3DHW - chains C and D of the 4 polymer chains in the assembly; structure by X-ray diffraction, 3.70 A resolution.

== Chain C (and D) ==
Protein: Methionine import ATP-binding protein metN
Source organism: Escherichia coli
Notes: EC 3.6.3.-; chain D of this document is another copy of the same molecule, construct and numbering; everything in this record applies to it too
UniProtKB: P30750 (METN_ECOLI); residue numbers follow UniProt; this construct covers 1-343
Chain sequence (343 residues; each row starts with the number of its first residue):
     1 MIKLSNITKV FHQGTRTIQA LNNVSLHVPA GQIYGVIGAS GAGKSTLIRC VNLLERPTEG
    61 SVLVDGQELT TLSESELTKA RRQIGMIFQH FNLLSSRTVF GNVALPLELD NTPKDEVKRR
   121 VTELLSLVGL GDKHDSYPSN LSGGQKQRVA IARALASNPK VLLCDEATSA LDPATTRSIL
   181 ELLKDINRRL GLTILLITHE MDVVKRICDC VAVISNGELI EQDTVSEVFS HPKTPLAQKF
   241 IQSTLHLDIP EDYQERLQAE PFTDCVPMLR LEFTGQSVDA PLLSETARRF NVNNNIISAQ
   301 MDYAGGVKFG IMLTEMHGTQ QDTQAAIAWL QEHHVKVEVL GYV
UniProt features mapped onto this chain:
  - binding site (ATP): Ser-40 to Thr-46
  - binding site (L-methionine): Val-278 to Leu-283, Asn-295, Ile-296
  - mutagenesis: Glu-166 (E166Q: Exhibits little ATPase activity), Asn-295 (N295A: Reduces the binding of L-methionine to undetectable levels)
What the authors report for this chain:
  - mutagenesis - E166Q: decreased catalytic activity

== Chain C / chain D interface ==
Contacting residue pairs (62):
  Arg-177(C) / Asp-248(D)  salt bridge
  Arg-177(C) / Glu-251(D)  salt bridge
  Arg-206(C) / Glu-251(D)  salt bridge
  Gln-242(C) / Ile-241(D)
  Ser-243(C) / Ile-241(D)
  Ser-243(C) / Thr-244(D)
  Ser-243(C) / Leu-245(D)
  Ser-243(C) / Ala-299(D)
  Ser-243(C) / Gln-300(D)
  Thr-244(C) / Gln-300(D)
  His-246(C) / Asp-202(D)  salt bridge
  His-246(C) / Phe-240(D)
  His-246(C) / Ile-241(D)
  His-246(C) / Gln-300(D)
  Leu-247(C) / Gln-300(D)  hydrogen bond (backbone-side chain)
  Leu-247(C) / Met-301(D)
  Ile-249(C) / Arg-177(D)
  Ile-249(C) / Arg-206(D)
  Glu-251(C) / Arg-177(D)
  Glu-251(C) / Glu-181(D)
  Glu-251(C) / Arg-206(D)  salt bridge
  Asp-252(C) / Glu-181(D)
  Asp-252(C) / Tyr-303(D)
  Tyr-253(C) / Tyr-303(D)
  Val-278(C) / Arg-256(D)
  Val-278(C) / Asn-295(D)  hydrogen bond (backbone-side chain)
  Ala-280(C) / Asn-295(D)
  Pro-281(C) / Asn-295(D)
  Ser-284(C) / Ala-287(D)
  Ser-284(C) / Asn-293(D)
  Ser-284(C) / Asn-294(D)  hydrogen bond (side chain-backbone)
  Ala-287(C) / Arg-288(D)
  Arg-288(C) / Ala-287(D)  hydrogen bond (side chain-backbone)
  Arg-288(C) / Arg-288(D)
  Arg-288(C) / Val-292(D)  hydrogen bond (side chain-backbone)
  Arg-288(C) / Asn-293(D)  hydrogen bond
  Asn-293(C) / Ser-284(D)
  Asn-293(C) / Arg-288(D)  hydrogen bond
  Asn-294(C) / Ser-284(D)  hydrogen bond (backbone-side chain)
  Asn-295(C) / Val-278(D)
  Asn-295(C) / Asp-279(D)  hydrogen bond (side chain-backbone)
  Asn-295(C) / Ala-280(D)  hydrogen bond (side chain-backbone)
  Asn-295(C) / Pro-281(D)
  Ile-296(C) / Ile-296(D)  hydrophobic
  Ile-296(C) / Met-301(D)
  Ile-296(C) / Met-312(D)
  Ile-297(C) / Gln-300(D)
  Ile-297(C) / Met-301(D)  hydrogen bond (backbone-backbone)
  Ser-298(C) / Ala-299(D)  hydrogen bond (side chain-backbone)
  Ser-298(C) / Gln-300(D)
  Ala-299(C) / Ser-298(D)  hydrogen bond (backbone-side chain)
  Ala-299(C) / Ala-299(D)  hydrogen bond (backbone-backbone)
  Gln-300(C) / Thr-244(D)
  Gln-300(C) / Ile-297(D)  hydrogen bond (side chain-backbone)
  Gln-300(C) / Ser-298(D)  hydrogen bond
  Met-301(C) / Pro-250(D)
  Met-301(C) / Ile-296(D)
  Met-301(C) / Ile-297(D)
  Tyr-303(C) / Pro-250(D)  hydrophobic
  Tyr-303(C) / Asp-252(D)
  Tyr-303(C) / Tyr-253(D)
  Tyr-303(C) / Arg-256(D)
Also at the interface, not in a pair above, chain C (35 interface residues in all): Leu-245, Pro-250, Gln-254, Arg-256, Asn-291, Val-292, Asp-302, Glu-315
Also at the interface, not in a pair above, chain D (37 interface residues in all): Leu-283, Asn-291, Asp-302, Glu-315

== In short ==
35 residues of chain C and 37 residues of chain D are in contact; the contacts include 16 hydrogen bonds and 5
salt bridges. Among the polar pairs are Arg-177(C)/Asp-248(D), Arg-177(C)/Glu-251(D) and
Arg-206(C)/Glu-251(D). From the paper: E166Q of chain C reduces catalytic activity.
Chain C and chain D are both Methionine import ATP-binding protein metN (Escherichia coli); the structure,
Crystal structure of methionine importer MetNI, was determined by X-ray diffraction together with 3DHX from
the same study.
